PDB entry 9AS8 | electron microscopy, 2.54 A resolution | chains C and D of the 5 polymer chains in the assembly

[Chain C]
Molecule: Guanine nucleotide-binding protein G(I)/G(S)/G(T) subunit beta-1
From: Homo sapiens
Reference sequence: P62873 (GBB1_HUMAN); residue numbers follow UniProt; this construct covers 2-340
Chain sequence (358 residues; row label = number of the first residue in the row; numbers below 1 keep their minus sign (Met-17 is residue -17)):
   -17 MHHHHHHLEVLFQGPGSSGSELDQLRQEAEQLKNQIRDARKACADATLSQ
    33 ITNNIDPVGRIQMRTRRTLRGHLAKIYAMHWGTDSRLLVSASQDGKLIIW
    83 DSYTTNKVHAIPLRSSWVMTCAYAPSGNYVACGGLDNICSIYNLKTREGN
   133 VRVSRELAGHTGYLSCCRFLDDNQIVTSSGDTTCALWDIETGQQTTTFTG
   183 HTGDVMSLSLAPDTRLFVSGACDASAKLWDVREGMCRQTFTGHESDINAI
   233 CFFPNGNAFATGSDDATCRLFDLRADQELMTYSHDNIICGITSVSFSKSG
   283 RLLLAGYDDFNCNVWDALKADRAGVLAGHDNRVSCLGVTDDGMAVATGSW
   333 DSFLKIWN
Unresolved in the structure: -17 to 2
Construct notes: expression tag (-17 to 1)
UniProt features mapped onto this chain:
  - modified residue: Ser2 (N-acetylserine), His266 (Phosphohistidine)

[Chain D]
Molecule: Guanine nucleotide-binding protein G(I)/G(S)/G(O) subunit gamma-2
From: Homo sapiens
Reference sequence: P59768 (GBG2_HUMAN); residues 1-71 here = UniProt positions 1-71
Chain sequence (71 residues; numbered 1 to 71; the number before each row is that of its first residue):
     1 MASNNTASIAQARKLVEQLKMEANIDRIKVSKAAADLMAYCEAHAKEDPL
    51 LTPVPASENPFREKKFFCAIL
Unresolved in the structure: 1-8, 62-71
UniProt features mapped onto this chain:
  - modified residue: Ala2 (N-acetylalanine), Cys68 (Cysteine methyl ester)
  - lipidation: Cys68 (S-geranylgeranyl cysteine)

[Interface between chain C and chain D]
Residue-residue contacts (87):
  Leu4(C) with Ile9(D), hydrophobic
  Leu7(C) with Ile9(D); Ala12(D), hydrophobic; Arg13(D); Val16(D)
  Ala11(C) with Leu15(D), hydrophobic; Val16(D), hydrophobic; Leu19(D)
  Leu14(C) with Leu19(D), hydrophobic; Lys20(D); Ala23(D), hydrophobic
  Lys15(C) with Leu19(D)
  Gln17(C) with Ala23(D)
  Ile18(C) with Leu19(D), hydrophobic; Ala23(D), hydrophobic; Arg27(D)
  Arg22(C) with Arg27(D)
  Cys25(C) with Arg27(D); Ile28(D), hydrogen bond (side chain-backbone); Lys29(D); Val30(D), hydrogen bond (backbone-backbone)
  Ala26(C) with Val30(D), hydrophobic
  Asp27(C) with Lys29(D); Ser31(D), hydrogen bond
  Ala28(C) with Val30(D)
  Leu30(C) with Ala34(D), hydrophobic
  Ile33(C) with Ser31(D); Met38(D), hydrophobic
  Ile37(C) with Met38(D), hydrophobic; Glu42(D)
  Val40(C) with Leu51(D), hydrophobic
  Ile43(C) with Leu50(D); Leu51(D)
  Met45(C) with Leu50(D), hydrophobic
  Arg48(C) with Phe61(D)
  Arg49(C) with Pro60(D), hydrogen bond (side chain-backbone); Phe61(D)
  Ser84(C) with Phe61(D)
  Tyr85(C) with Pro60(D); Phe61(D), hydrophobic
  Cys218(C) with Gln18(D); Glu22(D), hydrogen bond
  Arg219(C) with Glu22(D); Ile25(D)
  Gln220(C) with Glu22(D); Ile25(D)
  Thr221(C) with Glu22(D), hydrogen bond
  Phe235(C) with Leu37(D), hydrophobic; Tyr40(D), hydrophobic; Cys41(D), hydrophobic
  Pro236(C) with Tyr40(D)
  Asn237(C) with Tyr40(D)
  Asp254(C) with Ala33(D)
  Arg256(C) with Asp26(D); Arg27(D); Ile28(D), hydrogen bond (backbone-backbone); Asp36(D)
  Ala257(C) with Arg27(D); Ile28(D); Val30(D), hydrophobic
  Asp258(C) with Arg27(D), salt bridge
  Gln259(C) with Val30(D)
  Leu261(C) with Val30(D), hydrophobic
  Ser279(C) with Asp48(D), hydrogen bond
  Lys280(C) with Glu47(D); Asp48(D)
  Ser281(C) with Tyr40(D); Cys41(D), hydrogen bond (backbone-side chain); His44(D); Asp48(D), hydrogen bond
  Gly282(C) with Cys41(D)
  Arg283(C) with Cys41(D); Leu51(D)
  Leu300(C) with Met38(D), hydrophobic; Cys41(D), hydrophobic
  Asp323(C) with Pro49(D)
  Gly324(C) with Pro49(D); Leu50(D)
  Met325(C) with Pro49(D), hydrophobic; Leu50(D); Pro60(D)
  Ala326(C) with Phe61(D), hydrophobic
  Val327(C) with Leu50(D), hydrophobic
  Ile338(C) with Phe61(D), hydrophobic
  Asn340(C) with Leu50(D); Asn59(D), hydrogen bond; Phe61(D)
Interface residues without a listed pair, chain C (57 interface residues in all): Glu10, Ala21, Thr34, Trp63, Ser67, Ala240, Leu252, Leu284, Val320
Interface residues without a listed pair, chain D (37 interface residues in all): Ala45, Val54, Glu58

[In short]
The interface between chain C and chain D involves 57 residues on one side and 37 on the other, with 11
hydrogen bonds and 1 salt bridge. Polar pairs include Asp258(C)-Arg27(D), Cys25(C)-Ile28(D) and
Asp27(C)-Ser31(D).
Chain C is Guanine nucleotide-binding protein G(I)/G(S)/G(T) subunit beta-1 and chain D is Guanine
nucleotide-binding protein G(I)/G(S)/G(O) subunit gamma-2, both from Homo sapiens; the structure, Global
reconstruction of 5-HT2AR bound to psilocin in complex with a mini-Gq protein and scFv16 obtained ..., was
determined by electron microscopy together with 9ARY, 9AS0, 9AS2, 9AS4, 9AS6 and 9ASA from the same study.
